Entry 3IWB (X-ray diffraction, 2.06 A resolution); this record covers chains B and D of the 4 polymer chains in the assembly.

Chain B (and D):
Protein: S-adenosylmethionine decarboxylase
From: Thermotoga maritima
Notes: EC 4.1.1.50; chain D of this document is another copy of the same molecule, construct and numbering; everything in this record applies to it too
Reference sequence: Q9WZC3 (SPEH_THEMA); residue numbers follow UniProt; this construct covers 1-62
Chain sequence (62 residues; numbered 1 to 62; the number before each row is that of its first residue):
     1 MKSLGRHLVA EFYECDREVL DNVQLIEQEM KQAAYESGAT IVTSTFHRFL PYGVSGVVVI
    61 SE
Unresolved in the structure: 1, 61-62
Swiss-Prot annotation at these positions:
  - site: Glu62 (Cleavage (non-hydrolytic))
  - mutagenesis: Ser55 (S55A: Cleaves more rapidly than the wild-type)

Interface between chain B and chain D:
Contacting residue pairs (7; chain B residue first):
  Val42(B) - His47(D)
  Val42(B) - Phe49(D)  hydrophobic
  Thr43(B) - Thr45(D)
  Thr43(B) - His47(D)
  His47(B) - Thr43(D)
  Val59(B) - Val57(D)  hydrophobic
  Ile60(B) - Phe49(D)
Other interface residues (no listed pair), chain B (9 interface residues in all): Val9, Thr45, Ser55, Val57
Other interface residues (no listed pair), chain D (9 interface residues in all): His7, Val42, Ser55, Val59

Overview:
The chain B/chain D interface involves 9 residues from each chain. From UniProt: one mutagenesis site on chain
B.
Both chains are S-adenosylmethionine decarboxylase (Thermotoga maritima). Entry 3IWB (T. maritima AdoMetDC in
processed form) was determined by X-ray diffraction together with 3IWC and 3IWD from the same study.
